PDB entry 9N6B | electron microscopy, 3.09 A resolution | chains C and E of the 8 polymer chains in the assembly

Chain C:
Molecule: AAA family ATPase
Organism: Escherichia coli
UniProtKB: A0AAD2V6K7 (A0AAD2V6K7_ECOLX); residues 2-544 here = UniProt positions 2-544
Amino-acid sequence (552 residues; row label = number of the first residue in the row; numbers below 1 keep their minus sign (Met-7 is residue -7)):
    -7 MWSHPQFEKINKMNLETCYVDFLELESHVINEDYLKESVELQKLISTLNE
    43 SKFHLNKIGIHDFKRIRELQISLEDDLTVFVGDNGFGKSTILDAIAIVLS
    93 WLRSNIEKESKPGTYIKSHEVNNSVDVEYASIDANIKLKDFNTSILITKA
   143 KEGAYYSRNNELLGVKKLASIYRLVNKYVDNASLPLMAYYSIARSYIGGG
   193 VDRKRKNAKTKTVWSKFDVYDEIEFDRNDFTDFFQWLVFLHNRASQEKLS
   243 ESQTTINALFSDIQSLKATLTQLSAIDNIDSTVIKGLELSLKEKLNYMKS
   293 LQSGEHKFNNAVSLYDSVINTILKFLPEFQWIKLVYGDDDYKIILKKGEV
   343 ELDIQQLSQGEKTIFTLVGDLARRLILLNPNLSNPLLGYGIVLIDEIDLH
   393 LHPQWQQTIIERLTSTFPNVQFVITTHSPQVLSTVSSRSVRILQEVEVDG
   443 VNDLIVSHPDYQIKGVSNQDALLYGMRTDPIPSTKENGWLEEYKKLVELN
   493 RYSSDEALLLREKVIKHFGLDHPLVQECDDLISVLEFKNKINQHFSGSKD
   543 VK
Disordered / not traced: 191-199, 268-272, 452-544
Differences from the reference sequence: expression tag (-7 to 1); conflict Gly156 (Glu in A0AAD2V6K7)
Residues lining bound ligands:
  - ATP (adenosine-5'-triphosphate), molecule 1: Lys56, Arg57, Asp75, Asn76, Gly77, Phe78, Gly79, Lys80, Ser81, Thr82, His111, Glu112, Val113, Asn114, Asn115, Asp387
  - ATP, molecule 2: Lys339, Val342, Leu344, Gln348, Ser350, Glu353
From the paper describing this entry:
  - mutagenesis - R195E/K196E/R197E/K198E/K201E/K203E: decreased growth
  - catalytic residues: Asp387 (proposed by the authors, not directly observed)

Chain E:
Molecule: RNA-directed DNA polymerase
Organism: Escherichia coli
Notes: EC 2.7.7.49
UniProtKB: A0AAD2V6H6 (A0AAD2V6H6_ECOLX); residues 1-311 here = UniProt positions 1-311
Amino-acid sequence (311 residues; row label = number of the first residue in the row):
     1 MQLTSKIISKFNYNRLAFQLLLNEAPKKYKVYYIPKRGAGFRVIAQPTKE
    51 LKNVQRFIVSLLQPKLPVHHKAMAYEYKKSIKDNALLHKDNNYILKMDFQ
   101 NFFNKIKPDIFFSKLENTGLKLDSFDENTLRNLLFWRPGKKRSTTLILSV
   151 GAPSSPFISNFVMYDFDKSLDDWCRNNGITYSRYADDITFSTNIKDILCR
   201 VPKVVKKMLSLHVPGLSINESKTIFTSMAHNRHVTGVTLTPQGNLSIGRD
   251 RKRMLFAKIHKYSLGLLSSEEINKTKGMIAFANYLEGDFLLRLQKKYGCE
   301 LITKFLMEGNK
Disordered / not traced: 1, 310-311
From the paper describing this entry:
  - mutagenesis - S217R/N219R/E220R: decreased growth

How chain C and chain E interact:
Pairs across the interface (19):
  Trp-6(C) - Phe41(E)  hydrophobic
  Ser-5(C) - Phe41(E)
  His-4(C) - Pro35(E)
  His-4(C) - Lys36(E)  hydrogen bond (side chain-backbone)
  His-4(C) - Gly38(E)  hydrogen bond (side chain-backbone)
  His-4(C) - Ala39(E)
  His-4(C) - Gly40(E)  hydrogen bond (side chain-backbone)
  Glu8(C) - Gly38(E)
  Glu8(C) - Ala39(E)  hydrogen bond (side chain-backbone)
  Val12(C) - Gly38(E)
  Tyr121(C) - Lys206(E)
  Leu138(C) - Asn219(E)
  Tyr148(C) - Pro214(E)
  Ser149(C) - Lys105(E)
  Arg150(C) - Gln100(E)
  Arg150(C) - Ser217(E)  hydrogen bond
  Arg150(C) - Ile218(E)
  Asn151(C) - Gln100(E)
  Glu153(C) - Gln100(E)  hydrogen bond
Other interface residues (no listed pair), chain C (17 interface residues in all): Met-7, Phe-1, His53, Asp125, Lys159
Other interface residues (no listed pair), chain E (18 interface residues in all): Arg37, Asn101, Gly215, Glu220, Ser221

In short:
17 residues of chain C and 18 residues of chain E are in contact; the contacts include 6 hydrogen bonds. Polar
contacts include His-4(C)-Lys36(E), His-4(C)-Gly38(E) and His-4(C)-Gly40(E). Bound to chain C: ATP. The paper
reports the catalytic residue Asp387(C); R195E/K196E/R197E/K198E/K201E/K203E of chain C reduce growth.
Chain C is AAA family ATPase and chain E is RNA-directed DNA polymerase, both from Escherichia coli; the
structure, Structure of the retron IA complex with HNH nuclease in the "up" orientation, was determined by
electron microscopy (same publication as 9N69 and 9N6C).
